PDB entry 6X3W | electron microscopy, 3.30 A resolution | chains B and J of the 9 polymer chains in the assembly

[Chain B]
Name: Gamma-aminobutyric acid receptor subunit alpha-1
From: Homo sapiens
UniProt: P14867 (GBRA1_HUMAN); the construct has insertions or renumbered stretches relative to UniProt, so the offset changes along the chain: 1-312 = UniProt 28-339; 320-358 = UniProt 418-456
Sequence (358 residues; each row starts with the number of its first residue):
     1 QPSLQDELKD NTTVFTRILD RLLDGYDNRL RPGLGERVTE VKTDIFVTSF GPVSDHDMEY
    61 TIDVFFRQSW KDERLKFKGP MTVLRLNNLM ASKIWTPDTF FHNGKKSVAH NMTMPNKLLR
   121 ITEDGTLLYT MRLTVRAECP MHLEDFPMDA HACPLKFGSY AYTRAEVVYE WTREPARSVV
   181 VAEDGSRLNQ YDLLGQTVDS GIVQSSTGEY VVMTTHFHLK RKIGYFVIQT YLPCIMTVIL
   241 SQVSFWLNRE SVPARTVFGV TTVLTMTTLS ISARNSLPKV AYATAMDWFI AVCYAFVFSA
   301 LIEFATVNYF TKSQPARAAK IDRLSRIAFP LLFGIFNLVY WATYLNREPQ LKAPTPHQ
Not modelled in the structure: 1-9, 348-358
Construct notes: linker (313-319)
Curated features (UniProtKB/Swiss-Prot):
  - binding site (4-aminobutanoate): Arg67, Thr130
  - binding site (3alpha-hydroxy-5alpha-pregnan-11,20-dione): Trp246
  - glycosylation (N-linked (GlcNAc...) asparagine): Asn11, Asn111
Cystine bridges: Cys139-Cys153
Small-molecule neighbours:
  - gamma-amino-butanoic acid (ABU): Phe65, Arg67, Leu118, Thr130
  - Phenobarbital (UQA; 5-ethyl-5-phenylpyrimidine-2,4,6(1H,3H,5H)-trione): Thr267, Ser270, Arg274, Asp287, Ile290, Ala291, Tyr294
From the paper describing this entry:
  - binding site for Phenobarbital: Ser270
  - mutagenesis - S270M: decreased signaling in response to Phenobarbital

[Chain J]
Name: IgG2b Fab Heavy Chain
From: Mus musculus
Notes: antibody fragment or engineered binder
Sequence (454 residues; each row starts with the number of its first residue):
     1 EVQLQQSGAE LVKPGASVKL SCTASGFNIK DTYMYWVKQR PEQGLEWIGR IDPANGDTKY
    61 DPKFQGKATI TTDTFSNTAY LQLSSLTSED TAVYYCARKG LRWAMDYWGQ GTSVTVSTAK
   121 TTPPSVYPLA PGCGDTTGSS VTLGCLVKGY FPESVTVTWN SGSLSSSVHT FPALLQSGLY
   181 TMSSSVTVPS STWPSQTVTC SVAHPASSTT VDKKLEPSGP ISTINPCPPC KECHKCPAPN
   241 LEGGPSVFIF PPNIKDVLMI SLTPKVTCVV VDVSEDDPDV QISWFVNNVE VHTAQTQTHR
   301 EDYNSTIRVV STLPIQHQDW MSGKEFKCKV NNKDLPSPIE RTISKIKGLV RAPQVYILPP
   361 PAEQLSRKDV SLTCLVVGFN PGDISVEWTS NGHTEENYKD TAPVLDSDGS YFIYSKLNMK
   421 TSKWEKTDSF SCNVRHEGLK NYYLKKTISR SPGK
Not modelled in the structure: 1, 118-454
Cystine bridges: Cys22-Cys96

[Interface between chain B and chain J]
Contacting residue pairs (16):
  Lys42(B) - Asp31(J)  hydrogen bond (side chain-backbone)
  Lys71(B) - Asp31(J)
  Asp124(B) - Lys30(J)  salt bridge
  Glu170(B) - Arg102(J)  hydrogen bond (side chain-backbone)
  Glu170(B) - Trp103(J)  hydrogen bond
  Trp171(B) - Trp103(J)
  Thr172(B) - Tyr33(J)  hydrogen bond (backbone-side chain)
  Thr172(B) - Trp103(J)
  Arg173(B) - Tyr33(J)
  Arg173(B) - Trp103(J)
  Glu174(B) - Tyr35(J)
  Glu174(B) - Arg50(J)  salt bridge
  Glu174(B) - Trp103(J)
  Arg177(B) - Lys59(J)
  Ser200(B) - Arg102(J)
  Ile202(B) - Arg102(J)
Also at the interface, not in a pair above, chain B (13 interface residues in all): Pro175, Val211
Also at the interface, not in a pair above, chain J (10 interface residues in all): Lys99, Leu101

[Overview]
Chain B and chain J form an interface of 13 and 10 residues respectively, with 4 hydrogen bonds and 2 salt
bridges. Polar pairs include Asp124(B)-Lys30(J), Glu174(B)-Arg50(J) and Lys42(B)-Asp31(J). Bound to chain B:
gamma-amino-butanoic acid and Phenobarbital. The paper reports a binding site for Phenobarbital at Ser270(B);
S270M of chain B reduces signaling in response to Phenobarbital.
Here chain B is Gamma-aminobutyric acid receptor subunit alpha-1 (Homo sapiens) and chain J is IgG2b Fab Heavy
Chain (Mus musculus). Entry 6X3W (Human GABAA receptor alpha1-beta2-gamma2 subtype in complex with GABA plus
phenobarbital) was determined by electron microscopy together with 6X3S, 6X3T, 6X3U, 6X3V, 6X3X, 6X3Z and 6X40
from the same study.
